PDB entry 7MI9 | electron microscopy, 3.89 A resolution | chains D and H of the 10 polymer chains in the assembly

# Chain D
Protein: CRISPR-associated exonuclease Cas4/endonuclease Cas1 fusion
From: Geobacter sulfurreducens
Notes: EC 3.1.-.-, 3.1.12.1
UniProt: Q74H36 (CS4F1_GEOSL); numbering as in UniProt (aligned over 1-559)
Amino-acid sequence (559 residues; numbered 1 to 559; the number before each row is that of its first residue):
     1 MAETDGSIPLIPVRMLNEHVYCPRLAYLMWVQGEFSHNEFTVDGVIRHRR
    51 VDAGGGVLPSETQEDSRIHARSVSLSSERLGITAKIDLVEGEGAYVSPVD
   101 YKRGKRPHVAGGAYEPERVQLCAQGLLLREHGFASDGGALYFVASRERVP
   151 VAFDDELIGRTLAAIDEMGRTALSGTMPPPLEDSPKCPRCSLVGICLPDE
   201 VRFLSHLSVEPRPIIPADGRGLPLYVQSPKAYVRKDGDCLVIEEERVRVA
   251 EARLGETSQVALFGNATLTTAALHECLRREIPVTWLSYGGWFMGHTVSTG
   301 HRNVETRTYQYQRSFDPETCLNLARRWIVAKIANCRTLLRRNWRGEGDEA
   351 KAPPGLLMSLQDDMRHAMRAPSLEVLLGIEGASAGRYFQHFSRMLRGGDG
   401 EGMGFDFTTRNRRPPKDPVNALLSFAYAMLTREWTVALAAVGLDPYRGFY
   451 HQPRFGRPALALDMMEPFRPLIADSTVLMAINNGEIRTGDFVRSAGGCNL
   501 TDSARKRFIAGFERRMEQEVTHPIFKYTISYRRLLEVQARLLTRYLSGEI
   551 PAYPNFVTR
Unresolved in the structure: 1-219, 559
Swiss-Prot annotation at these positions:
  - binding site ([4Fe-4S] cluster): Cys-22, Cys-187, Cys-190, Cys-196
  - binding site (Mn(2+)): Asp-87, Asp-100, Glu-380, His-451, Glu-466
What the authors report for this chain:
  - specificity-determining residues: Glu-18
  - specificity-determining residues: Arg-14, Leu-25, Leu-192 (by similarity / conservation)
  - mutagenesis - H48G, D100A: decreased catalytic activity
  - mutagenesis - S191A: decreased catalytic activity on Gsu-PAM
  - mutagenesis - E18Y: abolished catalytic activity on both PAMs

# Chain H
Molecule: 72-nt DNA strand
Sequence (72 nucleotides; row label = number of the first residue in the row):
     3 CTGTGCCGTCCGTAACGTTGTCGATTTTTGTATTCCGGGGCCATGATGCC
    53 CCGGCCTCATTGAAGCGGCTTC

# How chain D and chain H interact
Contacting residue pairs (10):
  Lys-230(D) with DC3(H), salt bridge to the phosphate
  Asn-265(D) with DT4(H), hydrogen bond to the phosphate
  Thr-267(D) with DC3(H), phosphate contact
  His-366(D) with DT72(H), salt bridge to the phosphate
  Glu-374(D) with DG70(H), phosphate contact
  Val-375(D) with DG70(H), phosphate contact; DC71(H), phosphate contact
  Leu-377(D) with DG69(H), base contact
  Phe-455(D) with DT62(H), sugar contact; DT63(H), phosphate contact
Other interface residues (no listed pair), chain D (10 interface residues in all): Gly-378, Ile-379

# Overview
Chain D and chain H form an interface of 10 and 8 residues respectively; the contacts include 1 hydrogen bond
and 2 salt bridges. Polar pairs include Asn-265(D)/DT4(H), Lys-230(D)/DC3(H) and His-366(D)/DT72(H). From the
paper: H48G and D100A of chain D reduce catalytic activity; specificity determinants Glu-18(D), Arg-14(D) and
Leu-25(D) among others; 4 substitutions were tested in all.
Chain D is CRISPR-associated exonuclease Cas4/endonuclease Cas1 fusion (Geobacter sulfurreducens) and chain H
is a 72-nt DNA strand; the structure, Full integration complex of Cas1/Cas2 from Cas4-containing system, was
determined by electron microscopy, deposited together with 7MI4, 7MI5, 7MIB and 7MID.
